Entry 3T1M (X-ray diffraction, 1.55 A resolution); this record covers chain A.

Chain A:
Protein: Galectin-3
From: Homo sapiens
Notes: fragment: carbohydrate-recognition domain
UniProt: P17931 (LEG3_HUMAN); numbering as in UniProt (aligned over 108-250)
Chain sequence (143 residues; numbered 108 to 250; the number before each row is that of its first residue):
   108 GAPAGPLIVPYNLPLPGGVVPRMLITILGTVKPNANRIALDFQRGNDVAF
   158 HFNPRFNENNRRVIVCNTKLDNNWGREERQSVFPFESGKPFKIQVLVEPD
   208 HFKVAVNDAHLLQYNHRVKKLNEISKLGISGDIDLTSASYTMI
Unresolved in the structure: 108-113
Small-molecule neighbours: DQT (methyl 3-deoxy-2-O-(4-methylbenzoyl)-3-[(4-methylbenzoyl)amino]-beta-D-talopyranoside): N143, R144, A146, H158, N160, R162, V172, N174, W181, E184, S237, G238

Summary:
Bound to chain A: compound DQT.
Chain A is Galectin-3 (Homo sapiens); the structure, Crystal structure of human galectin-3 carbohydrate
recognition domain in complex with methyl 3-deoxy-2-O-toluoyl-3-N-toluoyl-beta-D-talopyranoside, was
determined by X-ray diffraction, deposited together with 3T1L and 3T2T.
